Entry 6ZOB (X-ray diffraction, 2.80 A resolution); this record covers chains B and D of the 5 polymer chains in the assembly.

== Chain B ==
Molecule: Multidrug efflux pump subunit AcrB
Source organism: Escherichia coli K-12
UniProt: P31224 (ACRB_ECOLI); residue numbers follow UniProt; this construct covers 1-1049
Sequence (1057 residues; each row starts with the number of its first residue):
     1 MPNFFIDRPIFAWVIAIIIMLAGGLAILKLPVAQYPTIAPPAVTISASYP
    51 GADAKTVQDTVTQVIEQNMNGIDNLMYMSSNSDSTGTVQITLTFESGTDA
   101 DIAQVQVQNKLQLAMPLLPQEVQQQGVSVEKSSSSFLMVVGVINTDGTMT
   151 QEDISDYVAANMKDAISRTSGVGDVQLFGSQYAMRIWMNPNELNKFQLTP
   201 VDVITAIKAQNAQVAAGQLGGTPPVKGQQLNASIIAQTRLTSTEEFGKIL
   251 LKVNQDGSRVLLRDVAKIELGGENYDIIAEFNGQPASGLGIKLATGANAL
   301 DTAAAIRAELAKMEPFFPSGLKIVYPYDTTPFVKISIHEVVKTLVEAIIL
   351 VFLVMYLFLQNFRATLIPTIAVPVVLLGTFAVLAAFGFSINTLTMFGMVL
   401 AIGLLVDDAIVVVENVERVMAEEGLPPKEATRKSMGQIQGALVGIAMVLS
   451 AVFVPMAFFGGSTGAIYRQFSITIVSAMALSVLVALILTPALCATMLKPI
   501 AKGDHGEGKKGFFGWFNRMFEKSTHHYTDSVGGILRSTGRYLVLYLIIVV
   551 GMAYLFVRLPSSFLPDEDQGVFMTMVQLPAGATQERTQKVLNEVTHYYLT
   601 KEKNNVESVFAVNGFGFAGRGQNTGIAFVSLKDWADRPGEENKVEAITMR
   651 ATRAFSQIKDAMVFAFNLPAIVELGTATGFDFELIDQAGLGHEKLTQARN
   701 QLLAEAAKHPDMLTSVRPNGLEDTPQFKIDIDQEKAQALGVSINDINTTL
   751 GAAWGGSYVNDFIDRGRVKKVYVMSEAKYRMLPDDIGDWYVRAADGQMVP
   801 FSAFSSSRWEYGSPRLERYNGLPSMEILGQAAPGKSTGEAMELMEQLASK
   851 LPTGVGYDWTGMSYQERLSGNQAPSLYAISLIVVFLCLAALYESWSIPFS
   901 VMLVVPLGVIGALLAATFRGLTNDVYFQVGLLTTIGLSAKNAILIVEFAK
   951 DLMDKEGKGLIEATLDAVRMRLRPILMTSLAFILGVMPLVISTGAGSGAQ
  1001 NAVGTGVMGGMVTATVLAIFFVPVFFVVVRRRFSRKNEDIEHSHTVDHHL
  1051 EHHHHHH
Unresolved in the structure: 1035-1057
Construct notes: expression tag (1050-1057)
Ligand contacts: (2S)-3-hydroxypropane-1,2-diyl didecanoate (DDR): Val452, Pro455, Met456, Phe459, Tyr467, Met552, Phe556, Leu876, Tyr877, Ser880, Leu881, Val884, Met902, Val905, Gln928, Leu931, Leu932, Ile935
UniProt features mapped onto this chain:
  - mutagenesis: His526 (H526Y: Partially restores chloramphenicol resistance to an AcrZ G30R mutant)
Reported in the primary citation:
  - mutagenesis - G621P: unchanged growth in response to RFB
  - mutagenesis - G621P: decreased growth in response to 3-FOR
  - mutagenesis - I38A, L393A, I466A, F563A, I671A, L674A: decreased growth in response to drugs with low molecular weight (LMW)
  - mutagenesis - F563A: decreased growth in response to fusidic acid (FUA)
  - mutagenesis - F563A: decreased growth in response to novobiocin
  - mutagenesis - F380A/F563A: decreased growth in response to FUA
  - mutagenesis - F380A/F563A: unchanged growth in response to doxorubicin
  - mutagenesis - T934A, L937A: decreased growth in response to erythromycin
  - mutagenesis - T934A, L937A: unchanged growth in response to Doxorubicin
  - mutagenesis - I38A, L393A, I466A, I671A, L674A: decreased growth in response to beta-lactams, linezolid, and phenicols
  - mutagenesis - F380A/F563A, F563A/L674A: abolished growth in response to DDM
  - mutagenesis - F380A/F563A, F563A: decreased growth in response to beta-lactams
  - mutagenesis - F563A: decreased growth in response to phenicols
  - catalytic residues: Asp407, Asp408, Lys940 (citing earlier work)
  - mutagenesis - T934A, L937A: increased growth in response to beta-lactams
  - mutagenesis - T934A, L937A: increased growth in response to novobiocin
  - mutagenesis - A981C: unchanged growth in response to all the tested drugs

== Chain D ==
Molecule: Darpin
Source organism: synthetic construct
Notes: antibody fragment or engineered binder
Sequence (169 residues; row label = number of the first residue in the row):
     1 MRGSHHHHHHGSDLGKKLLEAARAGRDDEVRILMANGADVNAADVVGWTP
    51 LHLAAYWGHLEIVEVLLKNGADVNAYDTLGSTPLHLAAHFGHLEIVEVLL
   101 KNGADVNAKDDNGITPLHLAANRGHLEIVEVLLKYGADVNAQDKFGKTAF
   151 DISINNGNEDLAEILQKLN
Unresolved in the structure: 1-12, 167-169

== Interface between chain B and chain D ==
Contacting residue pairs - 30 pairs, chain B then chain D:
  Ala580(B) with Val45(D)
  Glu693(B) with Trp57(D)
  Asp723(B) with Arg23(D), hydrogen bond (backbone-side chain); Trp57(D)
  Pro725(B) with Asp44(D); Val46(D), hydrophobic
  Phe727(B) with Leu79(D), hydrophobic
  Asp732(B) with Phe145(D)
  Glu734(B) with Lys147(D), salt bridge
  Ser802(B) with Lys144(D), hydrogen bond (backbone-side chain)
  Ala803(B) with Phe145(D)
  Ser805(B) with Lys144(D), hydrogen bond (backbone-side chain); Phe145(D)
  Ser806(B) with Asn112(D)
  Ser807(B) with Leu79(D); Asn112(D), hydrogen bond (backbone-side chain)
  Arg808(B) with Leu79(D); His89(D); Arg123(D)
  Trp809(B) with Val46(D), hydrophobic; Trp48(D); Asp77(D); Thr78(D), hydrogen bond; Leu79(D)
  Glu810(B) with Tyr56(D)
  Tyr811(B) with Arg23(D); Asp44(D), hydrogen bond; Trp48(D), hydrophobic; Leu53(D); Tyr56(D), hydrogen bond (backbone-side chain)
Other interface residues (no listed pair), chain B (20 interface residues in all): Gly581, Asp660, Lys735, Phe804
Other interface residues (no listed pair), chain D (18 interface residues in all): Lys16

== Overview ==
20 residues of chain B face 18 of chain D across their interface, with 7 hydrogen bonds and 1 salt bridge.
Polar pairs include Glu734(B)-Lys147(D), Asp723(B)-Arg23(D) and Ser802(B)-Lys144(D). The paper reports
catalytic residues Asp407(B), Asp408(B) and Lys940(B); I38A, L393A and I466A of chain B, among others, reduce
growth in response to drugs with low molecular weight (LMW); 12 substitutions were tested in all.
Here chain B is Multidrug efflux pump subunit AcrB (Escherichia coli K-12) and chain D is Darpin (synthetic
construct). Entry 6ZOB (3-Formylrifamycin SV binding to the access pocket of AcrB L protomer) was determined
by X-ray diffraction (same publication as 6ZO5, 6ZO6, 6ZO7, 6ZO8, 6ZO9, 6ZOA and 6 further entries).
